PDB entry 6PCQ | electron microscopy, 2.60 A resolution | chains I and N of the 7 polymer chains in the assembly

# Chain I
Molecule: 23S ribosomal RNA
Organism: Escherichia coli
Sequence (2904 nucleotides; numbered 1 to 2904; the number before each row is that of its first residue):
     1 GGUUAAGCGACUAAGCGUACACGGUGGAUGCCCUGGCAGUCAGAGGCGAU
    51 GAAGGACGUGCUAAUCUGCGAUAAGCGUCGGUAAGGUGAUAUGAACCGUU
   101 AUAACCGGCGAUUUCCGAAUGGGGAAACCCAGUGUGUUUCGACACACUAU
   151 CAUUAACUGAAUCCAUAGGUUAAUGAGGCGAACCGGGGGAACUGAAACAU
   201 CUAAGUACCCCGAGGAAAAGAAAUCAACCGAGAUUCCCCCAGUAGCGGCG
   251 AGCGAACGGGGAGCAGCCCAGAGCCUGAAUCAGUGUGUGUGUUAGUGGAA
   301 GCGUCUGGAAAGGCGCGCGAUACAGGGUGACAGCCCCGUACACAAAAAUG
   351 CACAUGCUGUGAGCUCGAUGAGUAGGGCGGGACACGUGGUAUCCUGUCUG
   401 AAUAUGGGGGGACCAUCCUCCAAGGCUAAAUACUCCUGACUGACCGAUAG
   451 UGAACCAGUACCGUGAGGGAAAGGCGAAAAGAACCCCGGCGAGGGGAGUG
   501 AAAAAGAACCUGAAACCGUGUACGUACAAGCAGUGGGAGCACGCUUAGGC
   551 GUGUGACUGCGUACCUUUUGUAUAAUGGGUCAGCGACUUAUAUUCUGUAG
   601 CAAGGUUAACCGAAUAGGGGAGCCGAAGGGAAACCGAGUCUUAACUGGGC
   651 GUUAAGUUGCAGGGUAUAGACCCGAAACCCGGUGAUCUAGCCAUGGGCAG
   701 GUUGAAGGUUGGGUAACACUAACUGGAGGACCGAACCGACUAAUGUUGAA
   751 AAAUUAGCGGAUGACUUGUGGCUGGGGGUGAAAGGCCAAUCAAACCGGGA
   801 GAUAGCUGGUUCUCCCCGAAAGCUAUUUAGGUAGCGCCUCGUGAAUUCAU
   851 CUCCGGGGGUAGAGCACUGUUUCGGCAAGGGGGUCAUCCCGACUUACCAA
   901 CCCGAUGCAAACUGCGAAUACCGGAGAAUGUUAUCACGGGAGACACACGG
   951 CGGGUGCUAACGUCCGUCGUGAAGAGGGAAACAACCCAGACCGCCAGCUA
  1001 AGGUCCCAAAGUCAUGGUUAAGUGGGAAACGAUGUGGGAAGGCCCAGACA
  1051 GCCAGGAUGUUGGCUUAGAAGCAGCCAUCAUUUAAAGAAAGCGUAAUAGC
  1101 UCACUGGUCGAGUCGGCCUGCGCGGAAGAUGUAACGGGGCUAAACCAUGC
  1151 ACCGAAGCUGCGGCAGCGACGCUUAUGCGUUGUUGGGUAGGGGAGCGUUC
  1201 UGUAAGCCUGCGAAGGUGUGCUGUGAGGCAUGCUGGAGGUAUCAGAAGUG
  1251 CGAAUGCUGACAUAAGUAACGAUAAAGCGGGUGAAAAGCCCGCUCGCCGG
  1301 AAGACCAAGGGUUCCUGUCCAACGUUAAUCGGGGCAGGGUGAGUCGACCC
  1351 CUAAGGCGAGGCCGAAAGGCGUAGUCGAUGGGAAACAGGUUAAUAUUCCU
  1401 GUACUUGGUGUUACUGCGAAGGGGGGACGGAGAAGGCUAUGUUGGCCGGG
  1451 CGACGGUUGUCCCGGUUUAAGCGUGUAGGCUGGUUUUCCAGGCAAAUCCG
  1501 GAAAAUCAAGGCUGAGGCGUGAUGACGAGGCACUACGGUGCUGAAGCAAC
  1551 AAAUGCCCUGCUUCCAGGAAAAGCCUCUAAGCAUCAGGUAACAUCAAAUC
  1601 GUACCCCAAACCGACACAGGUGGUCAGGUAGAGAAUACCAAGGCGCUUGA
  1651 GAGAACUCGGGUGAAGGAACUAGGCAAAAUGGUGCCGUAACUUCGGGAGA
  1701 AGGCACGCUGAUAUGUAGGUGAGGUCCCUCGCGGAUGGAGCUGAAAUCAG
  1751 UCGAAGAUACCAGCUGGCUGCAACUGUUUAUUAAAAACACAGCACUGUGC
  1801 AAACACGAAAGUGGACGUAUACGGUGUGACGCCUGCCCGGUGCCGGAAGG
  1851 UUAAUUGAUGGGGUUAGCGCAAGCGAAGCUCUUGAUCGAAGCCCCGGUAA
  1901 ACGGCGGCCGUAACXAUAACGGUCCUAAGGUAGCGAAAUUCCUUGUCGGG
  1951 UAAGUUCCGACXUGCACGAAUGGCGUAAUGAUGGCCAGGCUGUCUCCACC
  2001 CGAGACUCAGUGAAAUUGAACUCGCUGUGAAGAUGCAGUGUACCCGCGGC
  2051 AAGACGGAAAGACCCCGUXAACCUUUACUAUAGCUUGACACUGAACAUUG
  2101 AGCCUUGAUGUGUAGGAUAGGUGGGAGGCUUUGAAGUGUGGACGCCAGUC
  2151 UGCAUGGAGCCGACCUUGAAAUACCACCCUUUAAUGUUUGAUGUUCUAAC
  2201 GUUGACCCGUAAUCCGGGUUGCGGACAGUGUCUGGUGGGUAGUUUGACUG
  2251 GGGCGGUCUCCUCCUAAAGAGUAACGGAGGAGCACGAAGGUUGGCUAAUC
  2301 CUGGUCGGACAUCAGGAGGUUAGUGCAAUGGCAUAAGCCAGCUUGACUGC
  2351 GAGCGUGACGGCGCGAGCAGGUGCGAAAGCAGGUCAUAGUGAUCCGGUGG
  2401 UUCUGAAUGGAAGGGCCAUCGCUCAACGGAUAAAAGGUACUCCGGGGAUA
  2451 ACAGGCUGAUACCGCCCAAGAGUUCAUAUCGACGGCGGUGUUUGGCACCU
  2501 CGAUGUCGGCUCAUCACAUCCUGGGGCUGAAGUAGGUCCCAAGGGUAUGG
  2551 CUGUUCGCCAUUUAAAGUGGUACGCGAGCUGGGUUUAGAACGUCGUGAGA
  2601 CAGUUCGGUCCCUAUCUGCCGUGGGCGCUGGAGAACUGAGGGGGGCUGCU
  2651 CCUAGUACGAGAGGACCGGAGUGGACGCAUCACUGGUGUUCGGGUUGUCA
  2701 UGCCAAUGGCACUGCCCGGUAGCUAAAUGCGGAAGAGAUAAGUGCUGAAA
  2751 GCAUCUAAGCACGAAACUUGCCCCGAGAUGAGUUCUCCCUGACCCUUUAA
  2801 GGGUCCUGAAGGAACGUUGAAGACGACGACGUUGAUAGGCCGGGUGUGUA
  2851 AGCGCAGCGAUGCGUUGAGCUAACCGGUACUAAUGAACCGUGAGGCUUAA
  2901 CCUU
Not modelled in the structure: 886-891, 2030
Modified residues: 1MG (1N-methylguanosine-5'-monophosphate) at position 745, PSU (pseudouridine-5'-monophosphate) at position 746, 5MU (5-methyluridine 5'-monophosphate) at position 747, PSU (pseudouridine-5'-monophosphate) at position 955, 6MZ (N6-methyladenosine-5'-monophosphate) at position 1618, 2MG (2N-methylguanosine-5'-monophosphate) at position 1835, PSU (pseudouridine-5'-monophosphate) at position 1911, 3TD ((1S)-1,4-anhydro-1-(3-methyl-2,4-dioxo-1,2,3,4-tetrahydropyrimidin-5-yl)-5-O-phosphono-D-ribitol) at position 1915, PSU (pseudouridine-5'-monophosphate) at position 1917, 5MU (5-methyluridine 5'-monophosphate) at position 1939, 5MC (5-methylcytidine-5'-monophosphate) at position 1962, G7M (N7-methyl-guanosine-5'-monophosphate) at position 2069, OMG (o2'-methylguanosine-5'-monophosphate) at position 2251, 2MG (2N-methylguanosine-5'-monophosphate) at position 2445, PSU (pseudouridine-5'-monophosphate) at position 2457, OMC (o2'-methylycytidine-5'-monophosphate) at position 2498, 2MA (2-methyladenosine-5'-monophosphate) at position 2503, PSU (pseudouridine-5'-monophosphate) at position 2504, OMU (o2'-methyluridine 5'-monophosphate) at position 2552, PSU (pseudouridine-5'-monophosphate) at position 2580, PSU (pseudouridine-5'-monophosphate) at position 2605
Glycans and other covalent adducts: covalent link PSU_1911-A1918
Residues lining bound ligands: O8J ((3R,4R,5E,10E,12E,14S,26aR)-14-hydroxy-4,12-dimethyl-3-(propan-2-yl)-8,9,14,15,24,25,26,26a-octahydro-1H,3H,22H-21,18-(azeno)pyrrolo[2,1-c][1,8,4,19]dioxadiazacyclotetracosine-1,7,16,22(4H,17H)-tetrone): G2061, A2062, C2063, A2439, A2451, C2452, 2MA_2503, PSU_2504, G2505, U2585
From the paper describing this entry:
  - binding site for O8J: U2585

# Chain N
Protein: 50S ribosomal protein L3
Organism: Escherichia coli
UniProt: P60438 (RL3_ECOLI); residues 1-209 here = UniProt positions 1-209
Chain sequence (209 residues; row label = number of the first residue in the row):
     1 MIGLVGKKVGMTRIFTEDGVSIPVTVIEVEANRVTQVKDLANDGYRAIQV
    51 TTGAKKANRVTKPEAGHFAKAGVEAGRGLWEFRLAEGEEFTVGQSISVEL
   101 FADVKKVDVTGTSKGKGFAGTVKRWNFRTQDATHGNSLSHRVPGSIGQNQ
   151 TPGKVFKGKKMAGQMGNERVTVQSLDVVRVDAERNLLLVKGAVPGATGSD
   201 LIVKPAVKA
Not modelled in the structure: 150-152
UniProt features mapped onto this chain:
  - modified residue: Lys38 (N6-succinyllysine), Gln150 (N5-methylglutamine)

# How chain I and chain N interact
Residue-residue contacts - 197 pairs, chain I then chain N:
  A743(I) - Gly135(N)  phosphate contact
  U744(I) - Asn136(N)  phosphate contact
  U744(I) - Ser137(N)  phosphate contact
  U744(I) - Leu138(N)  phosphate contact
  1MG_745(I) - Leu138(N)  phosphate contact
  U1130(I) - Lys154(N)  base contact
  A1654(I) - Phe118(N)  hydrogen bond to the sugar
  A1655(I) - Phe118(N)  sugar contact
  A1655(I) - Ala119(N)  sugar contact
  A1655(I) - Gly120(N)  sugar contact
  C1656(I) - Arg141(N)  salt bridge to the phosphate
  C1656(I) - Val142(N)  sugar contact
  U1657(I) - Leu138(N)  sugar contact
  U1657(I) - His140(N)  hydrogen bond to the phosphate
  U1657(I) - Arg141(N)  hydrogen bond to the phosphate
  C1658(I) - Leu138(N)  sugar contact
  C1658(I) - His140(N)  salt bridge to the phosphate
  C1670(I) - His134(N)  hydrogen bond to the base
  U1671(I) - His134(N)  sugar contact
  G1673(I) - His134(N)  hydrogen bond to the base
  C1675(I) - Thr133(N)  hydrogen bond to the base
  C1675(I) - His134(N)  hydrogen bond to the base
  A1676(I) - Thr133(N)  sugar contact
  U1993(I) - Thr133(N)  sugar contact
  C1994(I) - Asp131(N)  phosphate contact
  C1994(I) - Ala132(N)  hydrogen bond to the phosphate
  C1997(I) - Val122(N)  sugar contact
  C1997(I) - Thr129(N)  hydrogen bond to the phosphate
  A1998(I) - Arg141(N)  salt bridge to the phosphate
  G2024(I) - Lys154(N)  hydrogen bond to the sugar
  C2025(I) - Lys154(N)  phosphate contact
  G2048(I) - Phe118(N)  base contact
  G2049(I) - Met161(N)  base contact
  C2050(I) - Ile146(N)  base contact
  C2050(I) - Met161(N)  base contact
  A2051(I) - Gly144(N)  sugar contact
  A2051(I) - Ile146(N)  sugar contact
  A2052(I) - Gly144(N)  phosphate contact
  A2052(I) - Ser145(N)  phosphate contact
  A2052(I) - Ile146(N)  hydrogen bond to the phosphate
  A2052(I) - Gly147(N)  sugar contact
  A2052(I) - Gln148(N)  hydrogen bond to the sugar
  A2052(I) - Asn149(N)  sugar contact
  A2052(I) - Gly153(N)  base contact
  A2052(I) - Lys154(N)  base contact
  A2052(I) - Val155(N)  base contact
  G2053(I) - Gln148(N)  phosphate contact
  G2053(I) - Asn149(N)  phosphate contact
  G2053(I) - Gly153(N)  sugar contact
  C2510(I) - Gln130(N)  base contact
  U2511(I) - Arg128(N)  salt bridge to the phosphate
  U2511(I) - Pro143(N)  hydrogen bond to the sugar
  U2511(I) - Gly144(N)  base contact
  U2511(I) - Ser145(N)  hydrogen bond to the base
  C2512(I) - Phe127(N)  phosphate contact
  C2512(I) - Arg128(N)  hydrogen bond to the phosphate
  C2512(I) - Pro143(N)  sugar contact
  C2512(I) - Ser145(N)  hydrogen bond to the sugar
  C2512(I) - Lys159(N)  hydrogen bond to the sugar
  A2513(I) - Phe127(N)  phosphate contact
  A2513(I) - Gln148(N)  base contact
  U2514(I) - Phe156(N)  sugar contact
  U2571(I) - Gln148(N)  base contact
  A2572(I) - Gln148(N)  phosphate contact
  A2572(I) - Asn149(N)  base contact
  G2574(I) - Ser145(N)  hydrogen bond to the base
  G2574(I) - Gly147(N)  hydrogen bond to the base
  G2574(I) - Gln148(N)  sugar contact
  G2574(I) - Asn149(N)  hydrogen bond to the sugar
  C2575(I) - Ser145(N)  hydrogen bond to the base
  C2575(I) - Asn149(N)  hydrogen bond to the phosphate
  G2578(I) - Gln130(N)  base contact
  G2578(I) - Ser139(N)  hydrogen bond to the sugar
  G2578(I) - Gly144(N)  base contact
  G2578(I) - Ser145(N)  base contact
  C2579(I) - Gln130(N)  sugar contact
  C2579(I) - Asn136(N)  hydrogen bond to the sugar
  C2579(I) - Ser137(N)  hydrogen bond to the phosphate
  C2579(I) - Ser139(N)  sugar contact
  PSU_2580(I) - His134(N)  phosphate contact
  PSU_2580(I) - Gly135(N)  sugar contact
  PSU_2580(I) - Ser137(N)  hydrogen bond to the phosphate
  G2581(I) - Gly135(N)  phosphate contact
  G2618(I) - Lys154(N)  sugar contact
  G2618(I) - Val155(N)  hydrogen bond to the sugar
  C2619(I) - Val155(N)  sugar contact
  C2619(I) - Phe156(N)  sugar contact
  C2619(I) - Lys157(N)  phosphate contact
  C2619(I) - Gly158(N)  hydrogen bond to the phosphate
  C2619(I) - Lys159(N)  sugar contact
  C2619(I) - Met161(N)  hydrogen bond to the sugar
  C2620(I) - Arg124(N)  hydrogen bond to the sugar
  C2620(I) - Lys157(N)  salt bridge to the phosphate
  C2620(I) - Gly158(N)  hydrogen bond to the phosphate
  C2620(I) - Lys159(N)  sugar contact
  C2620(I) - Met161(N)  sugar contact
  C2620(I) - Ala162(N)  hydrogen bond to the sugar
  G2621(I) - Arg124(N)  salt bridge to the phosphate
  G2621(I) - Gln164(N)  hydrogen bond to the sugar
  G2633(I) - Thr61(N)  sugar contact
  G2633(I) - Pro63(N)  base contact
  G2633(I) - Glu64(N)  sugar contact
  A2634(I) - Leu79(N)  sugar contact
  A2635(I) - Lys38(N)  base contact
  A2635(I) - Gln49(N)  hydrogen bond to the sugar
  A2635(I) - Leu79(N)  phosphate contact
  A2635(I) - Glu81(N)  hydrogen bond to the sugar
  C2636(I) - Tyr45(N)  hydrogen bond to the sugar
  C2636(I) - Trp80(N)  phosphate contact
  C2636(I) - Glu81(N)  hydrogen bond to the phosphate
  U2637(I) - Arg83(N)  salt bridge to the phosphate
  G2638(I) - Arg83(N)  salt bridge to the phosphate
  G2677(I) - Asn126(N)  phosphate contact
  C2678(I) - Arg124(N)  phosphate contact
  C2678(I) - Asn126(N)  phosphate contact
  C2678(I) - Val170(N)  sugar contact
  A2679(I) - Ser113(N)  phosphate contact
  A2679(I) - Val170(N)  sugar contact
  A2679(I) - Val193(N)  sugar contact
  A2679(I) - Pro194(N)  sugar contact
  U2680(I) - Lys8(N)  phosphate contact
  U2680(I) - Met11(N)  hydrogen bond to the sugar
  U2680(I) - Ser113(N)  phosphate contact
  U2680(I) - Lys114(N)  hydrogen bond to the phosphate
  U2680(I) - Ala192(N)  sugar contact
  U2680(I) - Val193(N)  sugar contact
  U2680(I) - Pro194(N)  sugar contact
  U2680(I) - Gly195(N)  hydrogen bond to the phosphate
  C2681(I) - Met11(N)  sugar contact
  C2681(I) - Lys114(N)  salt bridge to the phosphate
  A2682(I) - Met11(N)  sugar contact
  A2682(I) - Thr12(N)  sugar contact
  A2682(I) - Arg13(N)  hydrogen bond to the sugar
  A2682(I) - Pro23(N)  base contact
  C2683(I) - Arg13(N)  sugar contact
  C2723(I) - Lys114(N)  salt bridge to the phosphate
  C2723(I) - Lys116(N)  phosphate contact
  U2724(I) - Lys116(N)  salt bridge to the phosphate
  U2724(I) - Lys123(N)  salt bridge to the phosphate
  U2728(I) - Pro23(N)  phosphate contact
  G2729(I) - Pro23(N)  phosphate contact
  G2729(I) - Leu175(N)  sugar contact
  G2729(I) - Lys190(N)  hydrogen bond to the sugar
  G2729(I) - Gly191(N)  sugar contact
  C2730(I) - Gln173(N)  hydrogen bond to the sugar
  C2730(I) - Ser174(N)  sugar contact
  G2731(I) - Gln173(N)  sugar contact
  G2731(I) - Ser174(N)  phosphate contact
  G2731(I) - Lys208(N)  hydrogen bond to the phosphate
  G2732(I) - Lys208(N)  salt bridge to the phosphate
  A2733(I) - Lys208(N)  base contact
  C2771(I) - Gln173(N)  hydrogen bond to the sugar
  C2771(I) - Val207(N)  phosphate contact
  C2771(I) - Lys208(N)  sugar contact
  C2772(I) - Thr171(N)  phosphate contact
  C2773(I) - Thr110(N)  phosphate contact
  C2773(I) - Arg169(N)  salt bridge to the phosphate
  C2773(I) - Thr171(N)  hydrogen bond to the phosphate
  C2774(I) - Glu168(N)  sugar contact
  C2774(I) - Arg169(N)  phosphate contact
  U2784(I) - Gln36(N)  hydrogen bond to the sugar
  U2784(I) - Asn42(N)  hydrogen bond to the phosphate
  U2784(I) - Asp43(N)  hydrogen bond to the sugar
  C2785(I) - Gln36(N)  hydrogen bond to the sugar
  C2785(I) - Asn42(N)  hydrogen bond to the phosphate
  C2785(I) - His67(N)  hydrogen bond to the sugar
  C2785(I) - Lys70(N)  hydrogen bond to the phosphate
  U2786(I) - Pro63(N)  hydrogen bond to the sugar
  U2786(I) - Gly66(N)  sugar contact
  U2786(I) - His67(N)  sugar contact
  U2786(I) - Lys70(N)  salt bridge to the phosphate
  C2787(I) - Lys62(N)  sugar contact
  C2787(I) - Pro63(N)  sugar contact
  C2788(I) - Lys62(N)  salt bridge to the phosphate
  A2810(I) - Lys62(N)  phosphate contact
  A2810(I) - Pro63(N)  sugar contact
  G2811(I) - Thr61(N)  phosphate contact
  G2811(I) - Lys62(N)  hydrogen bond to the phosphate
  A2820(I) - Lys114(N)  sugar contact
  A2820(I) - Ala196(N)  base contact
  A2820(I) - Thr197(N)  hydrogen bond to the base
  A2821(I) - Lys114(N)  phosphate contact
  A2821(I) - Gly115(N)  hydrogen bond to the phosphate
  A2821(I) - Asn167(N)  hydrogen bond to the phosphate
  G2822(I) - Gly115(N)  phosphate contact
  G2822(I) - Lys116(N)  hydrogen bond to the phosphate
  G2822(I) - Gly117(N)  hydrogen bond to the phosphate
  G2822(I) - Gln164(N)  hydrogen bond to the phosphate
  G2822(I) - Asn167(N)  phosphate contact
  A2823(I) - Gly117(N)  phosphate contact
  A2823(I) - Phe118(N)  hydrogen bond to the phosphate
  C2830(I) - Lys56(N)  phosphate contact
  C2830(I) - Arg59(N)  salt bridge to the phosphate
  G2831(I) - Lys56(N)  phosphate contact
  G2831(I) - Arg59(N)  salt bridge to the phosphate
  G2834(I) - Lys56(N)  phosphate contact
  A2835(I) - Lys56(N)  salt bridge to the phosphate
Interface residues without a listed pair, chain I (87 interface residues in all): U2622, U2783, G2812, U2833
Interface residues without a listed pair, chain N (98 interface residues in all): Ser21, Asn58, Trp125, Lys160, Gly163, Met165, Val172, Asp176, Gly198, Ala209

# Overview
Chain I and chain N form an interface of 87 and 98 residues respectively, with 62 hydrogen bonds and 19 salt
bridges. Polar pairs include C1670(I)-His134(N), G1673(I)-His134(N) and C1675(I)-Thr133(N). Chain I binds
compound O8J. The paper reports a binding site for O8J at U2585(I).
Here chain I is 23S ribosomal RNA and chain N is 50S ribosomal protein L3, both from Escherichia coli. Entry
6PCQ (E. coli 50S ribosome bound to VM2) was determined by electron microscopy, deposited together with 6PC5,
6PC6, 6PC7, 6PC8, 6PCH, 6PCR and 3 further entries.
